Entry 8TOP (electron microscopy, 3.52 A resolution); this record covers chains Q and S of the 24 polymer chains in the assembly.

Chain Q:
Protein: HIV-1 BG505 DS-SOSIP gp120
Organism: Human immunodeficiency virus 1
UniProtKB: Q2N0S6 (Q2N0S6_9HIV1); the construct lacks a stretch of the UniProt sequence and is renumbered around it, so the offset changes along the chain: 31-141 = UniProt 30-140; 150-184 = UniProt 141-175; 189-309 = UniProt 188-308; 312-321 = UniProt 309-318; 2 more segments
Chain sequence (481 residues; row label = number of the first residue in the row; note: 15 numbers in that range are skipped by the numbering (no residue carries them; nothing is unmodelled there); a row labelled like 184A-184L holds insertion residues (184A, then the next letters in order)):
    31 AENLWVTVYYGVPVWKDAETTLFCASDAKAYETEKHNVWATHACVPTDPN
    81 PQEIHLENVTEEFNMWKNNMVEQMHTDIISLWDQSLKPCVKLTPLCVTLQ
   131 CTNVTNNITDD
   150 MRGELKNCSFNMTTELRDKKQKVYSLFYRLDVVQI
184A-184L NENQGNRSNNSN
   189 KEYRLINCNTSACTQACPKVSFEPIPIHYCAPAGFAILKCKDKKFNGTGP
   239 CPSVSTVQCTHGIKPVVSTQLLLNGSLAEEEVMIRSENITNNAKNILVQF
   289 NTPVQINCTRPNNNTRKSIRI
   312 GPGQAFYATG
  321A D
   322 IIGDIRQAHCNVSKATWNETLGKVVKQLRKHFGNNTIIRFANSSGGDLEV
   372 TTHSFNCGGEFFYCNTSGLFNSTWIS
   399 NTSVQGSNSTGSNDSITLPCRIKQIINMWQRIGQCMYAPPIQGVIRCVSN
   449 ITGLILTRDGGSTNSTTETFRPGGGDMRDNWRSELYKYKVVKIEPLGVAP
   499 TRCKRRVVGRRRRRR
Disordered / not traced: 58-65, 184A-184L, 399-409, 505-513
Sequence notes: conflict Cys-201 (Ile200 in Q2N0S6), Asn-332 (Thr330 in Q2N0S6), Cys-433 (Ala430 in Q2N0S6), Cys-501 (Ala498 in Q2N0S6); expression tag (509-513)
Cystine bridges: Cys-54/Cys-74, Cys-119/Cys-205, Cys-126/Cys-196, Cys-131/Cys-157, Cys-201/Cys-433, Cys-218/Cys-247, Cys-228/Cys-239, Cys-296/Cys-331, Cys-378/Cys-445, Cys-385/Cys-418
Glycans and other covalent adducts: N-acetylglucosamine (NAG) linked to Asn-88, Asn-133, Asn-156, Asn-160, Asn-197, Asn-234, Asn-262, Asn-276, Asn-295, Asn-301, Asn-332, Asn-339, Asn-363, Asn-386, Asn-392, Asn-448

Chain S:
Protein: HIV-1 BG505 DS-SOSIP gp120
Organism: Human immunodeficiency virus 1
UniProtKB: Q2N0S6 (Q2N0S6_9HIV1); the construct lacks a stretch of the UniProt sequence and is renumbered around it, so the offset changes along the chain: 31-141 = UniProt 30-140; 150-184 = UniProt 141-175; 189-309 = UniProt 188-308; 312-321 = UniProt 309-318; 2 more segments
Chain sequence (481 residues; row label = number of the first residue in the row; note: 15 numbers in that range are skipped by the numbering (no residue carries them; nothing is unmodelled there); a row labelled like 184A-184L holds insertion residues (184A, then the next letters in order)):
    31 AENLWVTVYYGVPVWKDAETTLFCASDAKAYETEKHNVWATHACVPTDPN
    81 PQEIHLENVTEEFNMWKNNMVEQMHTDIISLWDQSLKPCVKLTPLCVTLQ
   131 CTNVTNNITDD
   150 MRGELKNCSFNMTTELRDKKQKVYSLFYRLDVVQI
184A-184L NENQGNRSNNSN
   189 KEYRLINCNTSACTQACPKVSFEPIPIHYCAPAGFAILKCKDKKFNGTGP
   239 CPSVSTVQCTHGIKPVVSTQLLLNGSLAEEEVMIRSENITNNAKNILVQF
   289 NTPVQINCTRPNNNTRKSIRI
   312 GPGQAFYATG
  321A D
   322 IIGDIRQAHCNVSKATWNETLGKVVKQLRKHFGNNTIIRFANSSGGDLEV
   372 TTHSFNCGGEFFYCNTSGLFNSTWISN
   400 TSVQGSNSTGSNDSITLPCRIKQIINMWQRIGQCMYAPPIQGVIRCVSNI
   450 TGLILTRDGGSTNSTTETFRPGGGDMRDNWRSELYKYKVVKIEPLGVAPT
   500 RCKRRVVGRRRRRR
Disordered / not traced: 58-65, 184A-184L, 400-409, 505-513
Sequence notes: conflict Cys-201 (Ile200 in Q2N0S6), Asn-332 (Thr330 in Q2N0S6), Cys-433 (Ala430 in Q2N0S6), Cys-501 (Ala498 in Q2N0S6); expression tag (509-513)
Cystine bridges: Cys-54/Cys-74, Cys-119/Cys-205, Cys-126/Cys-196, Cys-131/Cys-157, Cys-201/Cys-433, Cys-218/Cys-247, Cys-228/Cys-239, Cys-296/Cys-331, Cys-378/Cys-445, Cys-385/Cys-418
Glycans and other covalent adducts: N-acetylglucosamine (NAG) linked to Asn-88, Asn-133, Asn-156, Asn-160, Asn-197, Asn-234, Asn-262, Asn-276, Asn-295, Asn-301, Asn-332, Asn-363, Asn-386, Asn-448

Interface between chain Q and chain S:
Pairs across the interface (20):
  Glu-164(Q) with Cys-126(S); Cys-196(S); Asn-197(S)
  Leu-165(Q) with Cys-126(S); Ile-184(S), hydrophobic
  Arg-166(Q) with Thr-123(S); Cys-126(S), hydrogen bond (backbone-backbone); Val-127(S)
  Asp-167(Q) with Val-127(S); Thr-128(S), hydrogen bond
  Lys-168(Q) with Thr-128(S); Ile-184(S)
  Arg-308(Q) with Asn-197(S)
  Pro-313(Q) with Cys-126(S), hydrophobic; Cys-196(S); Ser-199(S); Ala-200(S), hydrogen bond (backbone-backbone)
  Gly-314(Q) with Cys-196(S); Thr-198(S); Ser-199(S)
Other interface residues (no listed pair), chain S (11 interface residues in all): Arg-192

Overview:
The interface between chain Q and chain S involves 8 residues on one side and 11 on the other; the contacts
include 3 hydrogen bonds. Polar pairs include Asp-167(Q)/Thr-128(S), Arg-166(Q)/Cys-126(S) and
Pro-313(Q)/Ala-200(S).
Both chains are HIV-1 BG505 DS-SOSIP gp120 (Human immunodeficiency virus 1). Entry 8TOP (Cryo-EM structure of
HIV-1 Env BG505 DS-SOSIP in complex with antibody GPZ6-b.01 targeting the fusion peptide) was determined by
electron microscopy (same publication as 8TDX, 8TE7, 8TJR, 8TJS, 8TKC, 8TL2 and 5 further entries).
